PDB entry 6RES | electron microscopy, 4.30 A resolution (low resolution: residue-level contacts below are approximate; hydrogen-bond / salt-bridge calls are withheld) | chains 4 and 7 of the 31 polymer chains in the assembly

Chain 4:
Molecule: Mitochondrial ATP synthase associated protein ASA4
From: Polytomella sp. Pringsheim 198.80
Reference sequence: D7NIZ2 (D7NIZ2_9CHLO); residue numbers follow UniProt; this construct covers 1-294
Chain sequence (294 residues; numbered 1 to 294; the number before each row is that of its first residue):
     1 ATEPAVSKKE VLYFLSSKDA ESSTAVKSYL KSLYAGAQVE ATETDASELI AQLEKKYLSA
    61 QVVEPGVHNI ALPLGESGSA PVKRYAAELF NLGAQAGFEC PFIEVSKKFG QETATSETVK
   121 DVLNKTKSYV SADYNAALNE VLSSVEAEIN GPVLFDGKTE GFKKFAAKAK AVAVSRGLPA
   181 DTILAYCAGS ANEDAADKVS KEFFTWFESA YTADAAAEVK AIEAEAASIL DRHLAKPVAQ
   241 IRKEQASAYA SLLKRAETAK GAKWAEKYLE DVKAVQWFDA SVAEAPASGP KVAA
Not modelled in the structure: 1-4

Chain 7:
Molecule: Mitochondrial ATP synthase associated protein ASA7
From: Polytomella sp. Pringsheim 198.80
Reference sequence: D8V7I2 (D8V7I2_9CHLO); numbering as in UniProt (aligned over 1-190)
Chain sequence (190 residues; row label = number of the first residue in the row):
     1 MSSVRAGVEA GRRDLTTFTF SGLQDAPVAA LSGSIKLNVA AKAGKAEVTV AAGAAKAATQ
    61 VSAAALRKLS GSKISLAEVA RISVLHSSIQ NYLLSLSNER YQLLSQWPDF TTMYGKDFYY
   121 RAHPEDLKKF YDAADEYYKL YETVTEFDSL SALASQVVPN YAARRRSTVH PAIGSTVADG
   181 AFTNFLLSKQ
Not modelled in the structure: 1-14

How chain 4 and chain 7 interact:
Pairs across the interface - 99 pairs, chain 4 then chain 7:
  Lys56(4) with Thr168(7)
  Val63(4) with Pro171(7)
  Glu64(4) with Ala162(7); Arg166(7)
  Val67(4) with Leu85(7); Arg165(7)
  His68(4) with Ser83(7); Val84(7); Leu85(7); Val158(7)
  Asn69(4) with Val84(7)
  Ile70(4) with Val84(7); Leu85(7)
  Ala71(4) with Val84(7)
  Leu72(4) with Ser88(7); Tyr161(7)
  Leu74(4) with Tyr92(7)
  Tyr85(4) with Tyr161(7); Arg165(7)
  Leu89(4) with Arg165(7); Pro171(7); Ala172(7)
  Gly93(4) with His170(7)
  Phe98(4) with His170(7); Pro171(7)
  Glu99(4) with His170(7)
  Pro101(4) with His170(7); Ile173(7)
  Phe102(4) with Gly180(7); Ala181(7); Asn184(7)
  Glu104(4) with Val169(7)
  Val105(4) with Ile173(7); Ala178(7)
  Lys108(4) with Val169(7)
  Phe109(4) with Ala181(7); Phe182(7); Phe185(7)
  Thr113(4) with Phe185(7)
  Thr126(4) with Phe182(7)
  Val130(4) with Asp179(7)
  Ser131(4) with Ser175(7)
  Tyr134(4) with Asp179(7); Thr183(7)
  Leu138(4) with Phe182(7)
  Phe155(4) with Gln190(7)
  Lys158(4) with Lys189(7)
  Phe162(4) with Leu186(7)
  Ala166(4) with Leu187(7)
  Lys170(4) with Leu187(7)
  Ala173(4) with Thr183(7)
  Leu178(4) with Asp179(7); Gly180(7); Thr183(7)
  Ile183(4) with Gly180(7); Thr183(7); Asn184(7)
  Leu184(4) with Thr183(7); Asn184(7); Leu187(7); Ser188(7)
  Cys187(4) with Asn184(7)
  Trp206(4) with Thr176(7); Gly180(7)
  Phe207(4) with Val177(7)
  Ala210(4) with Val177(7)
  Tyr211(4) with Val177(7)
  Asp214(4) with Gly174(7); Val177(7)
  Glu218(4) with Tyr161(7); Arg164(7); Arg165(7)
  Ile222(4) with Val157(7)
  Glu223(4) with Tyr92(7)
  Ala226(4) with Leu93(7)
  Ala227(4) with Leu96(7)
  Ile229(4) with Leu153(7); Gln156(7); Val157(7)
  Leu230(4) with Leu96(7)
  Asp231(4) with Arg100(7)
  His233(4) with Ser149(7); Leu153(7)
  Leu234(4) with Arg100(7); Thr143(7); Val144(7)
  Lys236(4) with Thr143(7)
  Pro237(4) with Lys139(7); Thr143(7)
  Val238(4) with Glu142(7); Thr143(7); Glu146(7)
  Ile241(4) with Thr143(7); Ser149(7)
  Arg242(4) with Glu146(7)
  Gln245(4) with Ser149(7)
  Val275(4) with Arg81(7)
  Phe278(4) with Arg81(7)
  Asp279(4) with Arg81(7)
Other interface residues (no listed pair), chain 4 (75 interface residues in all): Ala60, Phe90, Ser106, Gly110, Val122, Leu123, Tyr129, Asp156, Gly157, Phe165, Ala169, Ala180, Glu225, Pro290
Other interface residues (no listed pair), chain 7 (53 interface residues in all): Val79, Ala80, Ile89, Ser97, Leu140, Ala152

In short:
Chain 4 and chain 7 form an interface of 75 and 53 residues respectively.
Chain 4 is Mitochondrial ATP synthase associated protein ASA4 and chain 7 is Mitochondrial ATP synthase
associated protein ASA7, both from Polytomella sp. Pringsheim 198.80; the structure, Cryo-EM structure of
Polytomella F-ATP synthase, Rotary substate 3C, composite map, was determined by electron microscopy,
deposited together with 6RD4, 6RD5, 6RD6, 6RD7, 6RD8, 6RD9 and 46 further entries.
